Entry 6RDP (electron microscopy, 2.80 A resolution); this record covers chains S and X of the 20 polymer chains in the assembly.

== Chain S ==
Molecule: ATP synthase gamma chain, mitochondrial
Organism: Polytomella sp. Pringsheim 198.80
Reference sequence: Q4LDE7 (Q4LDE7_9CHLO); residue numbers follow UniProt; this construct covers 1-317
Chain sequence (317 residues; row label = number of the first residue in the row):
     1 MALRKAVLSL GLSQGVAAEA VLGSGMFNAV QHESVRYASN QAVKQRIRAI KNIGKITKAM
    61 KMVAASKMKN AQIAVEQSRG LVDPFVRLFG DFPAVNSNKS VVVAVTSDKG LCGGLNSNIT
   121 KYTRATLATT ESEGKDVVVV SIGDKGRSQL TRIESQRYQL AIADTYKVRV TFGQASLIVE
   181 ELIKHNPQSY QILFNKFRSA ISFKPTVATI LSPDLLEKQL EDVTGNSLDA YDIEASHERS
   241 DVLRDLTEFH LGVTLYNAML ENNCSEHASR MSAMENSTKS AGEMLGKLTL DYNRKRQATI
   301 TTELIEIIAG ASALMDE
Disordered / not traced: 1-38, 316-317

== Chain X ==
Molecule: ATP synthase subunit beta
Organism: Polytomella sp. Pringsheim 198.80
Notes: EC 7.1.2.2
Reference sequence: A0ZW41 (A0ZW41_9CHLO); residue numbers follow UniProt; this construct covers 1-574
Chain sequence (574 residues; each row starts with the number of its first residue):
     1 MALRYAAGLA KNVVQRQGAS LNIARAFAAE PAPAIDAGYV SQVIGPVVDV RFDGELPSIL
    61 SSLEVEGHSV RLVLEVAQHM GDNTVRCIAM DSTDGLVRGQ KVVDTGSPIK VPVGRGTLGR
   121 IMNVIGEPVD EQGPIDAADI WSIHREAPEF TEQSTEQEIL VTGIKVVDLL APYQRGGKIG
   181 LFGGAGVGKT VLIMELINNV AKAHGGFSVF AGVGERTREG NDLYREMIES GVIKLGAERG
   241 NSKCTLVYGQ MNEPPGARAR VALTGLTVAE YFRDIEGQDV LLFVDNIFRF TQANSEVSAL
   301 LGRIPSAVGY QPTLATDLGG LQERITTTTK GSITSVQAVY VPADDLTDPA PATTFAHLDA
   361 TTVLSRSIAE LGIYPAVDPL DSTSRMLNPN VIGAEHYNVA RGVQKVLQDY KNLQDIIAIL
   421 GMDELSEEDK LTVARARKIQ RFLSQPFQVA EVFTGTPGKY VDLADTISGF QGVLTGKYDD
   481 LPEMAFYMVG DIKEVKEKAD KMAKDIASRK EADNKKVSEE LKDIPSLDKL VSEIKEVVIE
   541 EDDGLEEDFK AEALSSETVV LNEEGKSVPL PKKN
Disordered / not traced: 1-32
Construct notes: conflict A350 (Gly in A0ZW41), L387 (Arg in A0ZW41)
Ion coordination: Mg2+: T190, E215 (together with ADP)
Small-molecule neighbours:
  - ADP (adenosine-5'-diphosphate): A185, G186, V187, G188, K189, T190, V191, E219, Y374, P375, F447, A450, F453, T454
  - ATP (adenosine-5'-triphosphate): S384, R385, L387, Y397, R401

== Chain S / chain X interface ==
Residue-residue contacts (14):
  R46(S) - D415(X)  salt bridge
  G110(S) - E424(X)
  L111(S) - E424(X)
  G113(S) - D423(X)
  G114(S) - D423(X)
  R152(S) - E427(X)
  S277(S) - I419(X)  hydrogen bond (side chain-backbone)
  S277(S) - L420(X)
  S280(S) - A418(X)  hydrogen bond (side chain-backbone)
  S280(S) - I419(X)
  A281(S) - I419(X)
  M284(S) - A418(X)  hydrophobic
  M284(S) - I419(X)  hydrophobic
  A313(S) - I304(X)  hydrophobic
Other interface residues (no listed pair), chain S (15 interface residues in all): I53, M274, I305, A309
Other interface residues (no listed pair), chain X (10 interface residues in all): P305, V308

== Summary ==
15 residues of chain S and 10 residues of chain X are in contact; the contacts include 2 hydrogen bonds and 1
salt bridge. Polar pairs include R46(S)-D415(X), S277(S)-I419(X) and S280(S)-A418(X). Bound to chain X: ATP
and ADP.
Chain S is ATP synthase gamma chain, mitochondrial and chain X is ATP synthase subunit beta, both from
Polytomella sp. Pringsheim 198.80; the structure, Cryo-EM structure of Polytomella F-ATP synthase, Rotary
substate 1C, focussed refinement of F1 head and rotor, was determined by electron microscopy together with
6RD4, 6RD5, 6RD6, 6RD7, 6RD8, 6RD9 and 46 further entries from the same study.
